3MRJ - chains A and B of the 3 polymer chains in the assembly; structure by X-ray diffraction, 1.87 A resolution.

Chain A:
Name: HLA class I histocompatibility antigen, A-2 alpha chain
Organism: Homo sapiens
Notes: fragment: HLA-A*0201 alpha chain, UNP resiude 25-300
Reference sequence: P01892 (1A02_HUMAN); residues 1-276 here correspond to UniProt positions 25-300 (UniProt number = residue number + 24)
Sequence (293 residues; row label = number of the first residue in the row):
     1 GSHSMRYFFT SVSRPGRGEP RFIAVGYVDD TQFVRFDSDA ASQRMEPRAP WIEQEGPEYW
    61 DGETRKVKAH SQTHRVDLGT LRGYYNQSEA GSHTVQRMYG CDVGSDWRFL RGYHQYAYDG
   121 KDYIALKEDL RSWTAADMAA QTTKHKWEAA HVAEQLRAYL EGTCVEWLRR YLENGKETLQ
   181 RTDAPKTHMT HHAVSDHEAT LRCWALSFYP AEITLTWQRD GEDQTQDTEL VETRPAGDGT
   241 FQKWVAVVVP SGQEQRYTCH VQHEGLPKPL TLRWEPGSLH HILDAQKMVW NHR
Unresolved in the structure: 276-293
Differences from the reference sequence: engineered mutation V245 (Ala269 in P01892); expression tag (277-293)
Disulfides: C101-C164, C203-C259

Chain B:
Name: Beta-2-microglobulin
Organism: Homo sapiens
Reference sequence: P61769 (B2MG_HUMAN); residues 1-99 here correspond to UniProt positions 21-119 (UniProt number = residue number + 20)
Sequence (100 residues; numbered 0 to 99; the number before each row is that of its first residue; numbering starts at 0):
     0 MIQRTPKIQV YSRHPAENGK SNFLNCYVSG FHPSDIEVDL LKNGERIEKV EHSDLSFSKD
    60 WSFYLLYYTE FTPTEKDEYA CRVNHVTLSQ PKIVKWDRDM
Differences from the reference sequence: expression tag (0)
Curated features (UniProtKB/Swiss-Prot):
  - modified residue: Q2 (Pyrrolidone carboxylic acid)
  - glycosylation: I1 (N-linked (Glc) (glycation) isoleucine), K19 (N-linked (Glc) (glycation) lysine), K41 (N-linked (Glc) (glycation) lysine), K48 (N-linked (Glc) (glycation) lysine), K58 (N-linked (Glc) (glycation) lysine), K91 (N-linked (Glc) (glycation) lysine), K94 (N-linked (Glc) (glycation) lysine)
Disulfides: C25-C80

How chain A and chain B interact:
Residue-residue contacts (56; chain A residue first):
  F8(A) - S55(B)
  F8(A) - F56(B)
  F9(A) - F56(B)
  T10(A) - F56(B)
  T10(A) - F62(B)
  V12(A) - S33(B)
  I23(A) - L54(B)  hydrophobic
  V25(A) - D53(B)
  V25(A) - L54(B)
  V25(A) - S55(B)
  Y27(A) - S55(B)
  Y27(A) - Y63(B)  hydrogen bond
  Q32(A) - D53(B)
  R35(A) - D53(B)  salt bridge
  R48(A) - D53(B)  salt bridge
  S92(A) - M0(B)
  Q96(A) - H31(B)  hydrogen bond
  Q96(A) - F56(B)
  Q96(A) - W60(B)  hydrogen bond (side chain-backbone)
  Q96(A) - F62(B)
  R97(A) - F56(B)
  M98(A) - F56(B)  hydrophobic
  M98(A) - K58(B)
  Q115(A) - K58(B)
  Q115(A) - W60(B)
  Y116(A) - W60(B)
  A117(A) - W60(B)  hydrophobic
  D119(A) - M0(B)
  D119(A) - I1(B)
  D119(A) - H31(B)
  G120(A) - I1(B)
  G120(A) - R3(B)  hydrogen bond (backbone-side chain)
  G120(A) - H31(B)
  G120(A) - W60(B)
  D122(A) - W60(B)  hydrogen bond
  R202(A) - D98(B)  hydrogen bond (side chain-backbone)
  W204(A) - D98(B)
  W204(A) - M99(B)
  V231(A) - Q8(B)
  E232(A) - K6(B)
  E232(A) - Q8(B)  hydrogen bond (backbone-side chain)
  R234(A) - Q8(B)  hydrogen bond
  R234(A) - Y10(B)
  R234(A) - M99(B)  hydrogen bond (side chain-backbone)
  P235(A) - Y10(B)  hydrogen bond (backbone-side chain)
  P235(A) - N24(B)
  P235(A) - Y26(B)
  A236(A) - R12(B)  hydrogen bond (backbone-side chain)
  A236(A) - N24(B)  hydrogen bond (backbone-side chain)
  G237(A) - R12(B)  hydrogen bond (backbone-side chain)
  G237(A) - L65(B)
  D238(A) - R12(B)
  Q242(A) - Y10(B)
  Q242(A) - S11(B)  hydrogen bond (side chain-backbone)
  Q242(A) - R12(B)  hydrogen bond (side chain-backbone)
  W244(A) - M99(B)  hydrogen bond (side chain-backbone)
Interface residues without a listed pair, chain A (38 interface residues in all): H93, T94, R111, Y113, K121, L206, T233
Interface residues without a listed pair, chain B (26 interface residues in all): H13, P14, D59

Overview:
38 residues of chain A and 26 residues of chain B are in contact, with 16 hydrogen bonds and 2 salt bridges.
Polar contacts include R35(A)-D53(B), R48(A)-D53(B) and Y27(A)-Y63(B).
Chain A is HLA class I histocompatibility antigen, A-2 alpha chain and chain B is Beta-2-microglobulin, both
from Homo sapiens; the structure, Crystal Structure of MHC class I HLA-A2 molecule complexed with HCV
NS3-1073-1081 nonapeptide V5M variant, was determined by X-ray diffraction.
